PDB entry 6KIN | X-ray diffraction, 2.53 A resolution | chains B and C of the 6 polymer chains in the assembly

[Chain B (and C)]
Protein: HpcH/HpaI aldolase
From: Roseiflexus castenholzii (strain DSM 13941 / HLO8)
Notes: chain C of this document is another copy of the same molecule, construct and numbering; everything in this record applies to it too
Reference sequence: A7NHT0 (A7NHT0_ROSCS); residues 1-347 here = UniProt positions 1-347
Chain sequence (347 residues; each row starts with the number of its first residue):
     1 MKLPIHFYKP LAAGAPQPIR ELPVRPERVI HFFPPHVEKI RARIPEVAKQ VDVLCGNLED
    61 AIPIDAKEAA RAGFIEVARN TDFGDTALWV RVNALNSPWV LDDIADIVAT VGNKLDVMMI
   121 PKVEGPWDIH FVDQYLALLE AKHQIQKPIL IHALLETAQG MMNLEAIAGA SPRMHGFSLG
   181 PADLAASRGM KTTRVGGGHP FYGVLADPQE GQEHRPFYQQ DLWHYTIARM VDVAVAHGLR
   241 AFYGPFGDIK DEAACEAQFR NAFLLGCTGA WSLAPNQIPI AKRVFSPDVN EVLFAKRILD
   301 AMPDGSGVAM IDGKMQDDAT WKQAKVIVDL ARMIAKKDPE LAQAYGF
Unresolved in the structure: 210-212 (chain C: 209-214)

[Interface between chain B and chain C]
Residue-residue contacts (39; chain B residue first):
  Met-1(B) with Met-1(C), hydrophobic; Trp-127(C); Asn-163(C)
  Lys-2(B) with Trp-127(C)
  His-6(B) with Gln-159(C), hydrogen bond
  Leu-11(B) with Leu-95(C); Asn-96(C)
  Ala-12(B) with Asn-96(C)
  Ala-13(B) with Asn-96(C), hydrogen bond (backbone-backbone)
  Leu-95(B) with Leu-11(C); Gln-134(C), hydrogen bond (backbone-side chain); Leu-138(C)
  Asn-96(B) with Leu-11(C); Ala-12(C); Ala-13(C), hydrogen bond (backbone-backbone)
  Ser-97(B) with Leu-138(C)
  Val-100(B) with Leu-138(C), hydrophobic
  Leu-101(B) with Leu-138(C), hydrophobic; Leu-139(C), hydrophobic
  Asp-102(B) with Lys-142(C), salt bridge
  Trp-127(B) with Met-1(C), hydrophobic; Lys-2(C); His-130(C)
  His-130(B) with Trp-127(C); His-130(C), hydrogen bond
  Phe-131(B) with Phe-131(C); Gln-134(C); Tyr-135(C); Leu-138(C), hydrophobic
  Gln-134(B) with Leu-95(C), hydrogen bond (side chain-backbone); Phe-131(C)
  Tyr-135(B) with Phe-131(C)
  Leu-138(B) with Leu-95(C); Ser-97(C); Val-100(C), hydrophobic; Leu-101(C), hydrophobic
  Leu-139(B) with Leu-101(C), hydrophobic
  Gln-159(B) with His-6(C), hydrogen bond
  Met-162(B) with Leu-3(C), hydrophobic
Interface residues without a listed pair, chain B (22 interface residues in all): Lys-142
Interface residues without a listed pair, chain C (25 interface residues in all): Asp-102, Pro-126, Ala-166

[Overview]
22 residues of chain B face 25 of chain C across their interface, with 7 hydrogen bonds and 1 salt bridge.
Among the polar pairs are Asp-102(B)/Lys-142(C), His-6(B)/Gln-159(C) and Leu-95(B)/Gln-134(C).
Chain B and chain C are both HpcH/HpaI aldolase (Roseiflexus castenholzii (strain DSM 13941 / HLO8)); the
structure, Crystal structure of the tri-functional malyl-CoA lyase from Roseiflexus castenholzii, was
determined by X-ray diffraction, deposited together with 6KKH.
